Entry 6E94 (X-ray diffraction, 1.59 A resolution); this record covers chains A and C of the 3 polymer chains in the assembly.

Chain A:
Name: Zinc finger and BTB domain-containing protein 38
From: Homo sapiens
UniProtKB: Q8NAP3 (ZBT38_HUMAN); residue numbers follow UniProt; this construct covers 1006-1124
Sequence (119 residues; each row starts with the number of its first residue):
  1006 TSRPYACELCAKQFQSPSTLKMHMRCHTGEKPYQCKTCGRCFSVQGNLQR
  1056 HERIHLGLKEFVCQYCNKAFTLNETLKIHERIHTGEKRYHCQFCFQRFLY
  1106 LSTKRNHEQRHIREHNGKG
Not modelled in the structure: 1006-1008, 1120-1124
Sequence notes: engineered mutation Arg1055 (Lys in Q8NAP3)
Metal / ion sites: Zn2+ site 1: Cys1012, Cys1015, His1028, His1032; Zn2+ site 2: Cys1040, Cys1043, His1056, His1060; Zn2+ site 3: Cys1068, Cys1071, His1084, His1088; Zn2+ site 4: Cys1096, Cys1099, His1112, His1116
Curated features (UniProtKB/Swiss-Prot):
  - zinc finger: Tyr1010 to His1032 (C2H2-type 6), Tyr1038 to His1060 (C2H2-type 7), Phe1066 to His1088 (C2H2-type 8), Tyr1094 to His1116 (C2H2-type 9)
  - cross-link (Glycyl lysine isopeptide (Lys-Gly)): Lys1017 (interchain with G-Cter in SUMO2), Lys1026 (interchain with G-Cter in SUMO2), Lys1109 (interchain with G-Cter in SUMO2)
  - natural variant: Val1067 (V1067I: Found in patients with pathologic myopia; uncertain significance)
From the paper describing this entry:
  - binding site for the 18-nt DNA strand (chain C): Arg1055
  - mutagenesis - L1077A (4-fold): decreased binding to DNA

Chain C:
Molecule: 18-nt DNA strand
Sequence (18 nucleotides; row label = number of the first residue in the row):
    19 GTCTGCGCCGATGAGTGC
Modified positions: 5CM (5-methyl-2'-deoxy-cytidine-5'-monophosphate) at position 24; 5CM (5-methyl-2'-deoxy-cytidine-5'-monophosphate) at position 27

How chain A and chain C interact:
Contacting residue pairs (33; chain A residue first):
  Lys1017(A) - DT30(C)  salt bridge to the phosphate
  His1028(A) - DT30(C)  salt bridge to the phosphate
  Cys1031(A) - DA29(C)  hydrogen bond to the phosphate
  Cys1031(A) - DT30(C)  phosphate contact
  Arg1045(A) - 5CM_27(C)  salt bridge to the phosphate
  Phe1047(A) - 5CM_27(C)  sugar contact
  Phe1047(A) - DG28(C)  phosphate contact
  Asn1052(A) - DG28(C)  base contact
  Asn1052(A) - DA29(C)  hydrogen bond to the base
  Arg1055(A) - 5CM_27(C)  base contact
  Arg1055(A) - DG28(C)  hydrogen bond to the base
  Arg1055(A) - DA29(C)  base contact
  His1056(A) - 5CM_27(C)  salt bridge to the phosphate
  Ile1059(A) - DC26(C)  phosphate contact
  Ile1059(A) - 5CM_27(C)  phosphate contact
  Lys1073(A) - 5CM_24(C)  salt bridge to the phosphate
  Phe1075(A) - DG25(C)  phosphate contact
  Leu1077(A) - 5CM_27(C)  base contact
  Glu1079(A) - 5CM_27(C)  hydrogen bond to the base
  His1084(A) - 5CM_24(C)  salt bridge to the phosphate
  Ile1087(A) - DG23(C)  phosphate contact
  Ile1087(A) - 5CM_24(C)  phosphate contact
  Leu1104(A) - DG23(C)  phosphate contact
  Tyr1105(A) - DT22(C)  phosphate contact
  Tyr1105(A) - DG23(C)  hydrogen bond to the phosphate
  Tyr1105(A) - 5CM_24(C)  base contact
  Ser1107(A) - DT22(C)  base contact
  Thr1108(A) - DC21(C)  sugar contact
  Thr1108(A) - DT22(C)  hydrogen bond to the phosphate
  Asn1111(A) - DT20(C)  sugar contact
  Asn1111(A) - DC21(C)  hydrogen bond to the phosphate
  Arg1115(A) - DT20(C)  hydrogen bond to the phosphate
  Arg1115(A) - DC21(C)  salt bridge to the phosphate
Other interface residues (no listed pair), chain A (29 interface residues in all): Phe1019, Met1027, Ser1048, Val1049, Lys1064, Thr1076, Thr1080, Ile1083

In short:
29 residues of chain A face 11 of chain C across their interface; the contacts include 8 hydrogen bonds and 7
salt bridges. Polar contacts include Asn1052(A)-DA29(C), Arg1055(A)-DG28(C) and Glu1079(A)-5CM_27(C). The
paper reports a binding site for the 18-nt DNA strand (chain C) at Arg1055(A); L1077A of chain A reduces
binding to DNA.
Here chain A is Zinc finger and BTB domain-containing protein 38 (Homo sapiens) and chain C is an 18-nt DNA
strand. Entry 6E94 (Crystal Structure of ZBTB38 C-terminal Zinc Fingers 6-9 K1055R in complex with methylated
DNA) was determined by X-ray diffraction together with 6E93 from the same study.
